PDB entry 8H0Q | electron microscopy, 3.30 A resolution | chains B and G of the 6 polymer chains in the assembly

Chain B:
Name: Guanine nucleotide-binding protein G(I)/G(S)/G(T) subunit beta-1
Organism: Homo sapiens
UniProt: P62873 (GBB1_HUMAN); residues 7-345 here correspond to UniProt positions 2-340 (UniProt number = residue number - 5)
Sequence (343 residues; each row starts with the number of its first residue):
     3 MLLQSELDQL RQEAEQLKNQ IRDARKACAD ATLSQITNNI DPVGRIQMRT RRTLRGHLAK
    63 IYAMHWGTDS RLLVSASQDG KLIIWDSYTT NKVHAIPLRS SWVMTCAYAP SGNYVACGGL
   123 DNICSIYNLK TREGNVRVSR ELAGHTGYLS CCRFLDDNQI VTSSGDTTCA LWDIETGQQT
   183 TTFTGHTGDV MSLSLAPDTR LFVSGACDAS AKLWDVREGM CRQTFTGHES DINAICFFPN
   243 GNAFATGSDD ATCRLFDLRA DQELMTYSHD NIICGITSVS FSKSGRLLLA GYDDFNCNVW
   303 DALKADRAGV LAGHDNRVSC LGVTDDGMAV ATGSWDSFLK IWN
Disordered / not traced: 3-7
Differences from the reference sequence: expression tag (3-6)
Curated features (UniProtKB/Swiss-Prot):
  - modified residue: S7 (N-acetylserine), H271 (Phosphohistidine)

Chain G:
Name: Guanine nucleotide-binding protein G(I)/G(S)/G(O) subunit gamma-2
Organism: Homo sapiens
UniProt: P59768 (GBG2_HUMAN); residues 0-70 here correspond to UniProt positions 1-71 (UniProt number = residue number + 1)
Sequence (71 residues; row label = number of the first residue in the row; numbering starts at 0):
     0 MASNNTASIA QARKLVEQLK MEANIDRIKV SKAAADLMAY CEAHAKEDPL LTPVPASENP
    60 FREKKFFCAI L
Disordered / not traced: 0-4, 59-70
Curated features (UniProtKB/Swiss-Prot):
  - modified residue: A1 (N-acetylalanine), C67 (Cysteine methyl ester)
  - lipidation: C67 (S-geranylgeranyl cysteine)

How chain B and chain G interact:
Residue-residue contacts (54; chain B residue first):
  L9(B) - S7(G)
  L9(B) - I8(G)
  L12(B) - R12(G)
  E15(B) - V15(G)
  L19(B) - V15(G)  hydrophobic
  L19(B) - K19(G)
  K20(B) - L14(G)
  K20(B) - L18(G)
  I23(B) - L18(G)  hydrophobic
  I23(B) - A22(G)  hydrophobic
  C30(B) - K28(G)
  A31(B) - V29(G)  hydrophobic
  D32(B) - V29(G)
  D32(B) - S30(G)  hydrogen bond
  A33(B) - V29(G)
  A33(B) - S30(G)
  I38(B) - A33(G)  hydrophobic
  I42(B) - M37(G)  hydrophobic
  I42(B) - E41(G)
  V45(B) - L50(G)  hydrophobic
  I48(B) - L49(G)
  M50(B) - L49(G)  hydrophobic
  R53(B) - N58(G)
  K214(B) - Q17(G)
  C223(B) - Q17(G)  hydrogen bond
  C223(B) - E21(G)
  R224(B) - E21(G)
  R224(B) - I24(G)
  Q225(B) - I24(G)
  T226(B) - Q17(G)
  T226(B) - E21(G)  hydrogen bond
  F240(B) - Y39(G)  hydrophobic
  F240(B) - C40(G)  hydrophobic
  P241(B) - Y39(G)
  N242(B) - Y39(G)
  N244(B) - D35(G)
  R261(B) - R26(G)
  R261(B) - I27(G)
  A262(B) - V29(G)  hydrophobic
  L266(B) - V29(G)  hydrophobic
  S284(B) - D47(G)
  S284(B) - L49(G)
  K285(B) - E46(G)  hydrogen bond (side chain-backbone)
  K285(B) - D47(G)
  K285(B) - P48(G)
  S286(B) - Y39(G)
  S286(B) - H43(G)
  S286(B) - D47(G)  hydrogen bond
  G287(B) - C40(G)
  R288(B) - L50(G)
  L289(B) - L50(G)  hydrophobic
  G329(B) - P48(G)
  G329(B) - L49(G)
  M330(B) - N58(G)
Other interface residues (no listed pair), chain B (44 interface residues in all): A16, M222, A245, L291, L305, D328, V332, N345
Other interface residues (no listed pair), chain G (32 interface residues in all): M20, A32, L36

Overview:
The interface between chain B and chain G involves 44 residues on one side and 32 on the other, with 5
hydrogen bonds. Among the polar pairs are D32(B)-S30(G), C223(B)-Q17(G) and T226(B)-E21(G).
Chain B is Guanine nucleotide-binding protein G(I)/G(S)/G(T) subunit beta-1 and chain G is Guanine
nucleotide-binding protein G(I)/G(S)/G(O) subunit gamma-2, both from Homo sapiens; the structure, Structure of
the GRP14-27-GRPR-Gq complex, was determined by electron microscopy together with 8H0P from the same study.
